Entry 1XHF (X-ray diffraction, 2.15 A resolution); this record covers chains A and B.

# Chain A (and B)
Molecule: Aerobic respiration control protein arcA
From: Escherichia coli
Notes: fragment: Receiver Domain; chain B of this document is another copy of the same molecule, construct and numbering; everything in this record applies to it too
Reference sequence: P0A9Q1 (ARCA_ECOLI); residues 1-123 here = UniProt positions 1-123
Amino-acid sequence (123 residues; each row starts with the number of its first residue):
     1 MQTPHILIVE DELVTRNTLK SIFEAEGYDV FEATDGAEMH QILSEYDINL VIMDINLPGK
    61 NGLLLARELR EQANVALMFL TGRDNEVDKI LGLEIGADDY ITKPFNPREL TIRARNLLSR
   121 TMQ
Disordered / not traced: 1, 123 (chain B: 123)
Construct notes: modified residue (1, 39, 53, 78, 122); engineered mutation Q123 (Asn in P0A9Q1)
Modified positions: Mse1 (selenomethionine); Mse39, Mse53, Mse78, Mse122 (selenomethionine; parent Met)
Bound ions: Mg2+: D11, D54, N56 (together with beryllium trifluoride); beryllium trifluoride ion near D54 (its only coordinating residue here)
From the paper describing this entry:
  - post-translational modification sites: D54 (citing earlier work)
  - binding site for beryllium trifluoride ion: D54, I55, N56, T81, G82, K103
  - Mg2+ coordination: D11, D54, N56
  - Mg2+ coordination through a water molecule: E10, E12
  - contacts within the chain: E86-K89 (salt bridge), R83-Y100 (hydrogen bond), R115-N116 (hydrogen bond)
  - conformationally variable residues (loop rearrangement): T81, G82, R83
  - self-association interface (contacts with another copy of this molecule); pairs are residue here / residue on that copy: K89-E109 (salt bridge), E94-R115 (salt bridge), D98-R120 (salt bridge), D99-R113 (salt bridge), N116-L93 (hydrogen bond), N116-A97 (hydrogen bond), R120-N74 (hydrogen bond), K89, I90, L93, E109, I112, R113

# How chain A and chain B interact
Residue-residue contacts (42):
  R70(A) with R120(B)
  N74(A) with R120(B), hydrogen bond (backbone-side chain)
  V75(A) with R120(B), hydrogen bond (backbone-side chain)
  A76(A) with R120(B)
  E86(A) with N106(B); E109(B)
  K89(A) with E109(B), salt bridge
  I90(A) with R108(B); E109(B); I112(B), hydrophobic
  L93(A) with E109(B); I112(B); R113(B); R115(B); N116(B), hydrogen bond (backbone-side chain)
  E94(A) with I112(B); R115(B), salt bridge
  A97(A) with N116(B), hydrogen bond (backbone-side chain)
  D98(A) with R120(B), salt bridge
  D99(A) with R113(B), salt bridge
  Y100(A) with R113(B)
  N106(A) with E86(B)
  E109(A) with E86(B); K89(B), salt bridge; I90(B); L93(B)
  I112(A) with I90(B), hydrophobic; L93(B); E94(B)
  R113(A) with L93(B); D99(B), salt bridge; Y100(B)
  R115(A) with E94(B), salt bridge
  N116(A) with L93(B), hydrogen bond (side chain-backbone); A97(B), hydrogen bond (side chain-backbone)
  R120(A) with R70(B); N74(B), hydrogen bond (side chain-backbone); V75(B), hydrogen bond (side chain-backbone); A76(B); D98(B), salt bridge; T121(B)
  T121(A) with R120(B)
Also at the interface, not in a pair above, chain A (25 interface residues in all): L77, G96, R108, L117
Also at the interface, not in a pair above, chain B (24 interface residues in all): G96, L117

# Overview
The interface between chain A and chain B involves 25 residues on one side and 24 on the other; the contacts
include 8 hydrogen bonds and 8 salt bridges. Polar pairs include K89(A)-E109(B), E94(A)-R115(B) and
D98(A)-R120(B). From the paper: a binding site for beryllium trifluoride ion at D54(A), I55(A) and N56(A)
among others; Mg2+ coordination by D11(A), D54(A) and N56(A).
Both chains are Aerobic respiration control protein arcA (Escherichia coli). Entry 1XHF (Crystal structure of
the bef3-activated receiver domain of redox response regulator arca) was determined by X-ray diffraction,
deposited together with 1XHE.
